Entry 8AT3 (electron microscopy, 33.00 A resolution (very low resolution: no residue pairs are listed; an interface is given only as per-side residue counts)); this record covers chains B and C of the 8 polymer chains in the assembly.

# Chain B
Molecule: HAUS augmin-like complex subunit 3
Source organism: Xenopus laevis
UniProtKB: Q6DCY9 (HAUS3_XENLA); residue numbers follow UniProt; this construct covers 1-597
Chain sequence (597 residues; row label = number of the first residue in the row):
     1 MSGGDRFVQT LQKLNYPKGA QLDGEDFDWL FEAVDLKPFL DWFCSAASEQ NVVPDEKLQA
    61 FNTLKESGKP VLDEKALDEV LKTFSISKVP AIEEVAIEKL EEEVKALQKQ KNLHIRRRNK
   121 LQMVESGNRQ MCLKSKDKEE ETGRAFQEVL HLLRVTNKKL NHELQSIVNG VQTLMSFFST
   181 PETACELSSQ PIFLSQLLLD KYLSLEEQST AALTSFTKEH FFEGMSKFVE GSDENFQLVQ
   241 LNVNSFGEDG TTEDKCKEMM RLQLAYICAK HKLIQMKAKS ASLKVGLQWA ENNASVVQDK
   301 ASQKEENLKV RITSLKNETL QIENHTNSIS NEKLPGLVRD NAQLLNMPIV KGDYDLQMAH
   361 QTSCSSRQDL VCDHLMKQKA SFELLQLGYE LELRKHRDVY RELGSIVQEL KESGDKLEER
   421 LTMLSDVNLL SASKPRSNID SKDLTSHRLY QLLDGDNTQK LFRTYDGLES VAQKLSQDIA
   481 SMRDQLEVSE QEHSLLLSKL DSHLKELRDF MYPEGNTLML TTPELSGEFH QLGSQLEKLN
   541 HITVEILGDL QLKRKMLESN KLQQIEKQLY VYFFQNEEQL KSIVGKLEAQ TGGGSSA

# Chain C
Molecule: HAUS augmin like complex subunit 4 L homeolog
Source organism: Xenopus laevis
UniProtKB: Q4V7I1 (Q4V7I1_XENLA); numbering as in UniProt (aligned over 1-353)
Chain sequence (353 residues; numbered 1 to 353; the number before each row is that of its first residue):
     1 MAQTLQYVSS RLSMLQIDEE DLERNAQFGK VLIELCPLLG PNGGSANLNR ELEETRRELL
    61 LQRKMWMRSE VIYQLVQEML LDLQVRKLEG SLTEEERKFQ DGLQQCMLVS ECSRLLTADS
   121 VPPSDSTSIL GLDKQDLLDL LPPNMLVLWV RDRLQKQLEE ALKKKCFTFL SFHQPETDEE
   181 GDVLRAAKVL RLASTLEDEK RRLQNEQEKH QEMRALLEKQ QEIYPHVLLR CLSLLRQAAS
   241 ELRLRAQSDI DRINAEYLEA KSNALFLKLR MEELQVLTDC YTPEKVLVHR QIRDTLEAGV
   301 KKEKQELSTS RQILSSYEFL GPEFEGLVQE YTRLKDKIKD NRWMLQELSK SLP

# Interface between chain B and chain C
At this resolution (33 A) residue pairs are not listed: 50 residues of chain B and 59 of chain C lie at the interface.

# In short
50 residues of chain B and 59 residues of chain C are in contact.
Chain B is HAUS augmin-like complex subunit 3 and chain C is HAUS augmin like complex subunit 4 L homeolog,
both from Xenopus laevis; the structure, Structure of the augmin holocomplex in open conformation, was
determined by electron microscopy together with 8AT2 and 8AT4 from the same study.
